1HYR - chains B and C of the 3 polymer chains in the assembly; structure by X-ray diffraction, 2.70 A resolution.

Chain B:
Name: NKG2-D type II integral membrane protein
Source organism: Homo sapiens
Notes: fragment: extracellular domain (residues 80 to 216)
UniProtKB: P26718 (NKG2D_HUMAN); residues 80-216 here = UniProt positions 80-216
Chain sequence (137 residues; each row starts with the number of its first residue):
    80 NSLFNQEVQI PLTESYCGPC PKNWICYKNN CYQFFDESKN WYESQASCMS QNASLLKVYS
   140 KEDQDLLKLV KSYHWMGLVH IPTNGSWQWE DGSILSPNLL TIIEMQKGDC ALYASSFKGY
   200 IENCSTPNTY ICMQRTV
Not modelled in the structure: 80-88
Disulfide bonds: Cys96-Cys105, Cys99-Cys110, Cys127-Cys211, Cys189-Cys203
UniProt features mapped onto this chain:
  - glycosylation (N-linked (GlcNAc...) asparagine): Asn131, Asn163, Asn202
From the paper describing this entry:
  - self-association interface (contacts with another copy of this molecule); pairs are residue here / residue on that copy: Cys99-Ser94, Lys101-Glu93 (hydrogen bond), Leu148-Phe113, Ser194-Lys150 (hydrogen bond)

Chain C:
Name: MHC class I chain-related protein A
Source organism: Homo sapiens
Notes: fragment: extracellular domain (residues 1 to 274)
UniProtKB: Q9TQ92 (Q9TQ92_HUMAN); aligned to UniProt positions 1-274 over residues 1-274 (the alignment contains insertions or deletions, so no single offset holds)
Chain sequence (275 residues; each row starts with the number of its first residue; numbering starts at 0):
     0 MEPHSLRYNL TVLSWDGSVQ SGFLTEVHLD GQPFLRCDRQ KCRAKPQGQW AEDVLGNKTW
    60 DRETRDLTGN GKDLRMTLAH IKDQKEGLHS LQEIRVCEIH EDNSTRSSQH FYYDGELFLS
   120 QNLETKEWTM PQSSRAQTLA MNVRNFLKED AMKTKTHYHA MHADCLQELR RYLKSGVVLR
   180 RTVPPMVNVT RSEASEGNIT VTCRASGFYP WNITLSWRQD GVSLSHDTQQ WGDVLPDGNG
   240 TYQTWVATRI CQGEEQRFTC YMEHSGNHST HPVPS
Differences from the reference sequence: initiating methionine (0)
Disulfide bonds: Cys36-Cys41, Cys96-Cys164, Cys202-Cys259
From the paper describing this entry:
  - conformationally variable residues (loop rearrangement, order/disorder transition): Pro45 to Gly55, Asp82 to Gly86, Gln131 to Arg134, Lys152 to His161
  - post-translational modification sites: Asn56 (proposed by the authors, not directly observed)

How chain B and chain C interact:
Residue-residue contacts (17):
  Lys150(B) - Ala150(C)  hydrogen bond (side chain-backbone)
  Ser151(B) - His156(C)
  Tyr152(B) - His156(C)
  Tyr152(B) - Ala159(C)
  Ile181(B) - Gln166(C)  hydrogen bond (backbone-side chain)
  Ile182(B) - Ala162(C)  hydrophobic
  Ile182(B) - Gln166(C)
  Met184(B) - His158(C)
  Met184(B) - Ala159(C)
  Met184(B) - Ala162(C)  hydrophobic
  Gln185(B) - His158(C)  hydrogen bond
  Leu191(B) - Thr155(C)
  Ser195(B) - Arg64(C)  hydrogen bond
  Lys197(B) - Asp65(C)  salt bridge
  Tyr199(B) - Ala159(C)  hydrophobic
  Tyr199(B) - Asp163(C)  hydrogen bond
  Asn207(B) - Thr155(C)  hydrogen bond
Interface residues without a listed pair, chain B (14 interface residues in all): Lys147, Glu183
Interface residues without a listed pair, chain C (11 interface residues in all): Met151
Interface features reported in the paper:
  - pairs named by the authors: Lys150(B)-Ala150(C) (hydrogen bond), Tyr152(B)-His156(C), Tyr152(B)-Ala159(C), Ile181(B)-Gln166(C) (hydrogen bond), Ile182(B)-Ala162(C), Ile182(B)-Gln166(C), Met184(B)-His158(C), Met184(B)-Ala162(C), Gln185(B)-His158(C) (hydrogen bond), Leu191(B)-Thr155(C), Lys197(B)-Asp65(C) (salt bridge), Tyr199(B)-Ala159(C), Tyr199(B)-Asp163(C) (hydrogen bond), Asn207(B)-Thr155(C) (hydrogen bond)

Overview:
The interface between chain B and chain C involves 14 residues on one side and 11 on the other, with 6
hydrogen bonds and 1 salt bridge. Among the polar pairs are Lys197(B)-Asp65(C), Lys150(B)-Ala150(C) and
Ile181(B)-Gln166(C). The authors report hydrogen bonds between Lys150(B) and Ala150(C), Ile181(B) and
Gln166(C) and Gln185(B) and His158(C) among others; contacts between Tyr152(B) and His156(C), Tyr152(B) and
Ala159(C) and Ile182(B) and Ala162(C) among others; a salt bridge between Lys197(B) and Asp65(C). The paper
reports a modification site at Asn56(C); conformational variability at Pro45(C), Asp82(C) and Gln131(C) among
others.
Chain B is NKG2-D type II integral membrane protein and chain C is MHC class I chain-related protein A, both
from Homo sapiens; the structure, Crystal structure of human mica in complex with natural killer cell receptor
NKG2D, was determined by X-ray diffraction.
